PDB entry 6M2Y | X-ray diffraction, 2.10 A resolution | chain A

[Chain A]
Name: Benzoylformate decarboxylase
From: Pseudomonas putida
Notes: EC 4.1.1.7
UniProtKB: P20906 (MDLC_PSEPU); numbering as in UniProt (aligned over 1-528)
Chain sequence (528 residues; each row starts with the number of its first residue):
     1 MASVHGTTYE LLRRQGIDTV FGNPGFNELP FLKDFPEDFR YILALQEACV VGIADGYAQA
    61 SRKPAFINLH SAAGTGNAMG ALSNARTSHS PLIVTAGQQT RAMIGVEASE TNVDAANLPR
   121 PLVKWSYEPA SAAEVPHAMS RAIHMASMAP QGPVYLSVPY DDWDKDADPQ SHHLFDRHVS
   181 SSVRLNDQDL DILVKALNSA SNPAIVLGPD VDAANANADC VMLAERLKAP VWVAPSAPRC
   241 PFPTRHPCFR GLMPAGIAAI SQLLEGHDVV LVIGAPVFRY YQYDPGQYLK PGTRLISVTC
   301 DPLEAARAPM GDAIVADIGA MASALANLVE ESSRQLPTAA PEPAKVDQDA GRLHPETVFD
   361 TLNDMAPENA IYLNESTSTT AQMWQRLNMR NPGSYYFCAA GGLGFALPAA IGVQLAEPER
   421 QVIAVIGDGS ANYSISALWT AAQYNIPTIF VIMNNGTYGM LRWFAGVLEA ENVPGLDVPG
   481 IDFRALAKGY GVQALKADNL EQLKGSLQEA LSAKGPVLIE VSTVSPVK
Disordered / not traced: 527-528
Construct notes: engineered mutation Phe-26 (Ser in P20906), Arg-86 (Trp in P20906), Thr-87 (Asn in P20906), Ser-109 (Leu in P20906), Glu-110 (Leu in P20906), Tyr-281 (His in P20906), Met-460 (Ala in P20906)
Ion coordination: Mg2+: Asp-428, Asn-455, Thr-457 (together with thiamine diphosphate)
Residues lining bound ligands: thiamine diphosphate (TPP): Asn-23, Pro-24, Gly-25, Glu-47, His-70, Ala-73, Gly-74, Asn-77, Glu-375, Ser-376, Thr-377, Ser-378, Gly-401, Gly-402, Leu-403, Gly-427, Asp-428, Gly-429, Ser-430, Tyr-433, Asn-455, Thr-457, Tyr-458, Gly-459, Met-460, Leu-461
Curated features (UniProtKB/Swiss-Prot):
  - binding site (Mg(2+)): Asn-117, Leu-118, Arg-120
  - binding site (Ca(2+)): Asp-428, Asn-455, Thr-457

[In short]
Bound to chain A: thiamine diphosphate. The Mg2+ site is built by Asp-428, Asn-455 and Thr-457. Curated
annotation (UniProt) lists 3 Mg2+-binding residues and 3 Ca2+-binding residues.
Chain A is Benzoylformate decarboxylase (Pseudomonas putida); the structure, Crystal structure of a formolase,
BFD variant M6 from Pseudomonas putida, was determined by X-ray diffraction (same publication as 6M2Z).
